PDB entry 9MFG | X-ray diffraction, 2.85 A resolution | chains A and G

[Chain A]
Molecule: Interleukin-23 receptor
Source organism: Homo sapiens
UniProtKB: Q5VWK5 (IL23R_HUMAN); numbering as in UniProt (aligned over 25-317)
Chain sequence (304 residues; row label = number of the first residue in the row):
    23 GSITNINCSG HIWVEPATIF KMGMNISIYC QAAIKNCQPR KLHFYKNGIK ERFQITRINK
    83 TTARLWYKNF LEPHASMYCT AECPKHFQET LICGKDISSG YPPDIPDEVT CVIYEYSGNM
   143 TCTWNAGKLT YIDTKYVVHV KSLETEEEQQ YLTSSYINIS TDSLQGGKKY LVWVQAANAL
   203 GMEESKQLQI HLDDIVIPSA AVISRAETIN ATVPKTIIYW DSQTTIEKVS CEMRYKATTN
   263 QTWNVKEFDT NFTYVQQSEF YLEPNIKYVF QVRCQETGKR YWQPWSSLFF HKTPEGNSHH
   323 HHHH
Unresolved in the structure: 23-24, 229-237, 318-326
Differences from the reference sequence: expression tag (23-24, 318-326)
Disulfide bonds: C30-C115, C52-C101, C59-C105, C133-C144, C253-C296
Glycans and other covalent adducts: glycan linked to N47; N-acetylglucosamine (NAG) linked to N81, N141, N180

[Chain G]
Molecule: VHH
Source organism: Lama glama
Notes: antibody fragment or engineered binder
Chain sequence (120 residues; numbered 1 to 120; the number before each row is that of its first residue):
     1 EVQLVESGGG LVQPGGSLRL SCAASGFTFS TYAMAWFRQA PGKEREFVAE SWSSGTTYYG
    61 ASVVGRFTMS RDDSKNTVYL QMNSLRAEDT AVYYCAAKRP DAGWQTYDYW GQGTLVTVSS
Disulfide bonds: C22-C95

[How chain A and chain G interact]
Contacting residue pairs (47; chain A residue first):
  I25(A) - Q105(G)
  I25(A) - T106(G)
  T26(A) - R45(G)  hydrogen bond
  T26(A) - Q105(G)  hydrogen bond (backbone-backbone)
  T26(A) - Y107(G)
  T26(A) - W110(G)
  N27(A) - Q105(G)
  I28(A) - W104(G)  hydrophobic
  I28(A) - Q105(G)  hydrogen bond (backbone-side chain)
  I28(A) - Y107(G)
  C30(A) - W104(G)  hydrophobic
  S31(A) - A61(G)
  I56(A) - A61(G)  hydrophobic
  Y67(A) - T56(G)
  N69(A) - W52(G)
  N69(A) - P100(G)
  G70(A) - W52(G)
  G70(A) - S54(G)  hydrogen bond (backbone-side chain)
  G70(A) - T56(G)  hydrogen bond (backbone-side chain)
  S98(A) - P100(G)
  S98(A) - A102(G)  hydrogen bond (side chain-backbone)
  S98(A) - G103(G)
  S98(A) - W104(G)
  Y100(A) - E50(G)
  Y100(A) - W52(G)
  Y100(A) - Y58(G)
  Y100(A) - K98(G)  hydrogen bond
  Y100(A) - W104(G)
  T102(A) - Y58(G)
  H108(A) - V64(G)
  H108(A) - G65(G)
  Q110(A) - Y59(G)  hydrogen bond
  Q110(A) - V64(G)
  Q110(A) - G65(G)
  Q110(A) - F67(G)
  Q110(A) - T68(G)
  E111(A) - Y58(G)
  E111(A) - Y59(G)  hydrogen bond (backbone-backbone)
  T112(A) - Y59(G)
  T112(A) - A61(G)
  T112(A) - V64(G)
  L113(A) - F47(G)  hydrophobic
  L113(A) - Y59(G)  hydrogen bond (backbone-backbone)
  G116(A) - W104(G)  hydrogen bond (backbone-side chain)
  K117(A) - W104(G)
  D118(A) - G103(G)
  D118(A) - W104(G)  hydrogen bond (side chain-backbone)
Other interface residues (no listed pair), chain A (23 interface residues in all): I71, C115
Other interface residues (no listed pair), chain G (26 interface residues in all): F37, E44, T57, G60

[Summary]
23 residues of chain A and 26 residues of chain G are in contact, with 12 hydrogen bonds. Polar pairs include
T26(A)-R45(G), I28(A)-Q105(G) and G70(A)-S54(G). N-acetylglucosamine is covalently linked to N81(A), N141(A)
and N180(A).
Chain A is Interleukin-23 receptor (Homo sapiens) and chain G is VHH (Lama glama); the structure, Complex of
IL23 receptor and VHH, was determined by X-ray diffraction, deposited together with 9MDZ.
